9JKG - chains A and F of the 6 polymer chains in the assembly; structure by electron microscopy, 3.50 A resolution.

Chain A:
Name: Envelope glycoprotein gp160
From: Simian-Human immunodeficiency virus
UniProt: G1JZH9 (G1JZH9_9PLVG); the construct lacks a stretch of the UniProt sequence and is renumbered around it, so the offset changes along the chain: 20-146 = UniProt 19-145; 150-309 = UniProt 146-305; 312-321 = UniProt 306-315; 322-395 = UniProt 317-390; 2 more segments
Sequence (722 residues; each row starts with the number of its first residue; note: 5 numbers in that range are skipped by the numbering (no residue carries them; nothing is unmodelled there)):
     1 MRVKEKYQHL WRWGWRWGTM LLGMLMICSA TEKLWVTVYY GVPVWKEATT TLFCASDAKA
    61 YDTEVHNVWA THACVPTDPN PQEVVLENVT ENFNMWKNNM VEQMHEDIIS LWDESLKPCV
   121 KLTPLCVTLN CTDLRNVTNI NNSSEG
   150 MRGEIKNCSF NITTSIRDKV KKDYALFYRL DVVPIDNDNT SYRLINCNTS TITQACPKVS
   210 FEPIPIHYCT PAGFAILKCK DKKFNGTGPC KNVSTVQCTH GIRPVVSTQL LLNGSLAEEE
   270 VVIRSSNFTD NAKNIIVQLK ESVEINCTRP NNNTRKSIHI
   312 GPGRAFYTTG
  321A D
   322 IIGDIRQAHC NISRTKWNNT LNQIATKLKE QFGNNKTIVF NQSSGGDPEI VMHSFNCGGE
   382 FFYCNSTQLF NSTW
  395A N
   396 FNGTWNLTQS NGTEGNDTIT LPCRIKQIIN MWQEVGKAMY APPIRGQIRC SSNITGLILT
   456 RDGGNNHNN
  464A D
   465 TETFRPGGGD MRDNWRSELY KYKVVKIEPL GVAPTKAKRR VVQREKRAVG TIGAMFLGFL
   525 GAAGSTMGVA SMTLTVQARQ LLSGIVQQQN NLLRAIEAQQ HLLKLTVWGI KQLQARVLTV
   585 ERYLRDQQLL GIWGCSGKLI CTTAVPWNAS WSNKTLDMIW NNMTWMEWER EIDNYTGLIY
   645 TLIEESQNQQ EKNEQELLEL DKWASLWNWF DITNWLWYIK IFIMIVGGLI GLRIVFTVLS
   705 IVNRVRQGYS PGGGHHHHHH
Disordered / not traced: 1-31, 512-724
Disulfides: Cys54-Cys74, Cys119-Cys205, Cys126-Cys196, Cys131-Cys157, Cys218-Cys247, Cys228-Cys239, Cys296-Cys331, Cys378-Cys445, Cys385-Cys418
Covalently attached groups: N-acetylglucosamine (NAG) linked to Asn88, Asn130, Asn156, Asn160, Asn188, Asn234, Asn241, Asn262, Asn276, Asn295, Asn301, Asn332, Asn339, Asn356, Asn362, Asn392, Asn401, Asn448; glycan linked to Asn197
Sequence notes: initiating methionine (1); expression tag (2-19, 716-724); conflict Thr31 (Val30 in G1JZH9), Lys33 (Asn32 in G1JZH9), Glu114 (Gln113 in G1JZH9), Val533 (Ala530 in G1JZH9), Met536 (Ile533 in G1JZH9), Gln544 (Leu541 in G1JZH9), Lys568 (Gln565 in G1JZH9), Thr583 (Ala580 in G1JZH9)
Ligand contacts: 83G (1-[(2R)-4-(benzenecarbonyl)-2-methylpiperazin-1-yl]-2-(4-methoxy-1H-pyrrolo[2,3-b]pyridin-3-yl)ethane-1,2-dione): Ile109, Trp112, Asp113, Leu116, Val255, Thr257, Ser375, Phe376, Asn377, Phe382, Tyr384, Ile424, Asn425, Met426, Trp427, Lys432, Met434, Met475
Reported in the primary citation:
  - post-translational modification sites: Asn130, Asn156, Asn160, Asn188

Chain F:
Name: Envelope glycoprotein gp160
From: Simian-Human immunodeficiency virus
UniProt: G1JZH9 (G1JZH9_9PLVG); residues 21-714 here correspond to UniProt positions 19-712 (UniProt number = residue number - 2)
Sequence (722 residues; each row starts with the number of its first residue):
     2 MRVKEKYQHL WRWGWRWGTM LLGMLMICSA TEKLWVTVYY GVPVWKEATT TLFCASDAKA
    62 YDTEVHNVWA THACVPTDPN PQEVVLENVT ENFNMWKNNM VEQMHEDIIS LWDESLKPCV
   122 KLTPLCVTLN CTDLRNVTNI NNSSEGMRGE IKNCSFNITT SIRDKVKKDY ALFYRLDVVP
   182 IDNDNTSYRL INCNTSTITQ ACPKVSFEPI PIHYCTPAGF AILKCKDKKF NGTGPCKNVS
   242 TVQCTHGIRP VVSTQLLLNG SLAEEEVVIR SSNFTDNAKN IIVQLKESVE INCTRPNNNT
   302 RKSIHIGPGR AFYTTGDIIG DIRQAHCNIS RTKWNNTLNQ IATKLKEQFG NNKTIVFNQS
   362 SGGDPEIVMH SFNCGGEFFY CNSTQLFNST WNFNGTWNLT QSNGTEGNDT ITLPCRIKQI
   422 INMWQEVGKA MYAPPIRGQI RCSSNITGLI LTRDGGNNHN NDTETFRPGG GDMRDNWRSE
   482 LYKYKVVKIE PLGVAPTKAK RRVVQREKRA VGTIGAMFLG FLGAAGSTMG VASMTLTVQA
   542 RQLLSGIVQQ QNNLLRAIEA QQHLLKLTVW GIKQLQARVL TVERYLRDQQ LLGIWGCSGK
   602 LICTTAVPWN ASWSNKTLDM IWNNMTWMEW EREIDNYTGL IYTLIEESQN QQEKNEQELL
   662 ELDKWASLWN WFDITNWLWY IKIFIMIVGG LIGLRIVFTV LSIVNRVRQG YSPGGGHHHH
   722 HH
Disordered / not traced: 2-518, 663-723
Disulfides: Cys598-Cys604
Covalently attached groups: N-acetylglucosamine (NAG) linked to Asn611, Asn625; glycan linked to Asn616, Asn637
Sequence notes: initiating methionine (2); expression tag (3-20, 715-723); conflict Thr32 (Val30 in G1JZH9), Lys34 (Asn32 in G1JZH9), Glu115 (Gln113 in G1JZH9), Val532 (Ala530 in G1JZH9), Met535 (Ile533 in G1JZH9), Gln543 (Leu541 in G1JZH9), Lys567 (Gln565 in G1JZH9), Thr582 (Ala580 in G1JZH9)

How chain A and chain F interact:
Contacting residue pairs (15; chain A residue first):
  Glu47(A) with Asn554(F)
  Ala48(A) with Asn554(F)
  Thr49(A) with Asn554(F); Glu560(F); Ala561(F)
  Thr50(A) with Ala561(F)
  Thr51(A) with Ala561(F), hydrogen bond (side chain-backbone); Gln563(F), hydrogen bond (side chain-backbone)
  Asn99(A) with Glu560(F)
  Glu102(A) with Glu560(F)
  Gln103(A) with Glu560(F)
  Glu106(A) with Gln563(F), hydrogen bond; His564(F), salt bridge
  Ser110(A) with Lys567(F)
  Lys490(A) with Asn553(F)
Also at the interface, not in a pair above, chain F (8 interface residues in all): Leu555

In short:
Chain A and chain F form an interface of 11 and 8 residues respectively; the contacts include 3 hydrogen bonds
and 1 salt bridge. Polar contacts include Glu106(A)-His564(F), Thr51(A)-Ala561(F) and Thr51(A)-Gln563(F).
Chain A binds compound 83G. The paper reports modification sites Asn130(A), Asn156(A) and Asn160(A) among
others.
Both chains are Envelope glycoprotein gp160 (Simian-Human immunodeficiency virus). Entry 9JKG (Asymmetric
structure of cleaved HIV-1 Tri FPPR envelope glycoprotein trimer in amphipol-lipid nanodiscs (Tri FPPR.2)) was
determined by electron microscopy, deposited together with 9JKF.
